PDB entry 6UU3 | X-ray diffraction, 4.00 A resolution (low resolution: residue-level contacts below are approximate; hydrogen-bond / salt-bridge calls are withheld) | chains DDD and 111 of the 9 polymer chains in the assembly

# Chain DDD
Name: DNA-directed RNA polymerase subunit beta'
Source organism: Escherichia coli
Notes: EC 2.7.7.6
UniProt: P0A8T7 (RPOC_ECOLI); residue numbers follow UniProt; this construct covers 1-1407
Chain sequence (1407 residues; each row starts with the number of its first residue):
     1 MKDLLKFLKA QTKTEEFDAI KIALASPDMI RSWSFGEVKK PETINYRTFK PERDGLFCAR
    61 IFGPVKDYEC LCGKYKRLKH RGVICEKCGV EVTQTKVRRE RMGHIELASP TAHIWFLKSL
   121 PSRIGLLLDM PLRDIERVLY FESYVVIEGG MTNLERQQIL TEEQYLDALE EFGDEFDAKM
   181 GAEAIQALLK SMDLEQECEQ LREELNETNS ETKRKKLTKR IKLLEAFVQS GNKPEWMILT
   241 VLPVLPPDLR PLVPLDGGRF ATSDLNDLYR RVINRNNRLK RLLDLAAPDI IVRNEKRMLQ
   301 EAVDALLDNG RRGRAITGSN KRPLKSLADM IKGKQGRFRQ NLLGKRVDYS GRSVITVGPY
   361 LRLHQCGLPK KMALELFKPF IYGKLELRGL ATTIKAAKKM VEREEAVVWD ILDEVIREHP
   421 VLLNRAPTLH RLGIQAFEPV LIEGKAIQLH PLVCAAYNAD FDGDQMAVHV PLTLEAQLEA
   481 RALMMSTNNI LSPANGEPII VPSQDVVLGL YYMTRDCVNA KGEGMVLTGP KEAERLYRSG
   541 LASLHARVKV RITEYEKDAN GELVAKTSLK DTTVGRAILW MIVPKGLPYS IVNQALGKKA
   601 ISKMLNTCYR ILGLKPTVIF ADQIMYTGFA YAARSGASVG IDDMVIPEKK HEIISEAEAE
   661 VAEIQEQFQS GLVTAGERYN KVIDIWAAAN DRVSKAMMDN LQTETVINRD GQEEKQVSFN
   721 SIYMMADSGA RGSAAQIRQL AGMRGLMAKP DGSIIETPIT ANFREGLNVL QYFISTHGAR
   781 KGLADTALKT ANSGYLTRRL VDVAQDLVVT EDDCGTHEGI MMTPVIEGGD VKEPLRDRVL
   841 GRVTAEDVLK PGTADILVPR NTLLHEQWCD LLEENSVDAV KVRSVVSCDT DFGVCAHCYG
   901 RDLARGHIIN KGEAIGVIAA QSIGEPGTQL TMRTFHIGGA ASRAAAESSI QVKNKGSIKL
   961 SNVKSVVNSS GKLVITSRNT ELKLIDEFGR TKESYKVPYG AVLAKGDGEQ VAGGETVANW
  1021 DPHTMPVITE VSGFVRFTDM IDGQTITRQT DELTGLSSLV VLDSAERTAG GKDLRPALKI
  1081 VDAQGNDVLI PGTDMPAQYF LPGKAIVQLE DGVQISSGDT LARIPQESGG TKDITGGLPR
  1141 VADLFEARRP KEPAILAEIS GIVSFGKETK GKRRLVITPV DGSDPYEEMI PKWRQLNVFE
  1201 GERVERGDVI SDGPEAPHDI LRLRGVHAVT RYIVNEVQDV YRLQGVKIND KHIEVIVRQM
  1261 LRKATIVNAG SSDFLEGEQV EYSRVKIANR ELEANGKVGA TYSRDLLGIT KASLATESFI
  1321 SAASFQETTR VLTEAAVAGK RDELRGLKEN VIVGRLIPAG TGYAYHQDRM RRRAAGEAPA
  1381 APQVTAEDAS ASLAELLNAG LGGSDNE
Unresolved in the structure: 1-14, 1377-1407
UniProt features mapped onto this chain:
  - binding site (Zn(2+)): Cys70, Cys72, Cys85, Cys88, Cys814, Cys888, Cys895, Cys898
  - binding site (Mg(2+)): Asp460, Asp462, Asp464
  - modified residue: Lys983 (N6-acetyllysine)
Ion coordination: Zn2+ site 1: Cys72, Cys85, Cys88; Mg2+ site 1: Asp460, Asp462, Asp464 (together with CTP); Mg2+ site 2: Asp460, Asp462 (together with CTP); Zn2+ site 2: Cys814, Cys898
Ligand contacts:
  - CTP: Arg425, Pro427, Asn458, Asp460, Asp462, Gln929, Met932, Arg933, His936
  - D4M ([(5R)-5-(5-methyl-2,4-dioxo-3,4-dihydropyrimidin-1(2h)-yl)-2,5-dihydrofuran-2-yl]methyl dihydrogen phosphate): Arg425, Asp462, Asp464

# Chain 111
Molecule: Synthetic DNA 50-MER (promoter non-template strand)
Sequence (50 nucleotides; row label = number of the first residue in the row):
    10 ACCTTGACAT CCCACCTCAC GTATGCTATA ATGTGTGCAG TCTGACGCGG
Unresolved in the structure: 10-26, 45-47

# How chain DDD and chain 111 interact
Contacting residue pairs - 4 pairs, chain DDD then chain 111:
  Tyr46(DDD) with DT31(111)
  Lys321(DDD) with DG49(111)
  Arg1148(DDD) with DC55(111); DG56(111)
Interface residues without a listed pair, chain DDD (5 interface residues in all): Pro121, Lys1311
Interface residues without a listed pair, chain 111 (6 interface residues in all): DC57, DG58

# Overview
5 residues of chain DDD and 6 residues of chain 111 are in contact. Chain DDD binds CTP and compound D4M. The
Zn2+ site 1 is built by Cys72(DDD), Cys85(DDD) and Cys88(DDD). From UniProt: 8 Zn2+-binding residues and 3
Mg2+-binding residues on chain DDD.
Chain DDD is DNA-directed RNA polymerase subunit beta' (Escherichia coli) and chain 111 is Synthetic DNA
50-MER (promoter non-template strand); the structure, E. coli sigma-S transcription initiation complex with a
4-nt RNA and a CTP ("Old" crystal soaked ..., was determined by X-ray diffraction (same publication as 6UTV,
6UTW, 6UTX, 6UTY, 6UTZ, 6UU0 and 11 further entries).
